6TMH - chains i and B of the 21 polymer chains in the assembly; structure by electron microscopy, 3.10 A resolution.

# Chain i
Name: Inhibitor of F1
Source organism: Toxoplasma gondii (strain ATCC 50853 / GT1)
UniProt: A0A125YJP2 (A0A125YJP2_TOXGG); residue numbers follow UniProt; this construct covers 1-145
Sequence (145 residues; row label = number of the first residue in the row):
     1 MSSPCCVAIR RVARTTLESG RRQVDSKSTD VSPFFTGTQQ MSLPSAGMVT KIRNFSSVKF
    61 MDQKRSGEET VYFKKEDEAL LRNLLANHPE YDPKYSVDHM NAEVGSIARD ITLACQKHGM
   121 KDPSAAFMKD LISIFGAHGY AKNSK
Disordered / not traced: 1-56, 97-145

# Chain B
Name: ATP synthase subunit beta
Source organism: Toxoplasma gondii (strain ATCC 50853 / GT1)
Notes: EC 7.1.2.2
UniProt: A0A125YYY4 (A0A125YYY4_TOXGG); numbering as in UniProt (aligned over 1-560)
Sequence (560 residues; each row starts with the number of its first residue):
     1 MASPALQTCW RNLARLSGAQ VRPSHFGAFS LGSRMSPFSS LLGARASPIA TGRAGLRFLS
    61 SAAPNPGKKP ASAAPPAGTN HGRITQVIGA VVDVHFDEQL PPILNSLEVQ GHTNRLVLEV
   121 AQHLGENTVR TIAMDATEGL VRGQKVVDTG APIQVPVGVE TLGRIMNVIG EPVDECGPVP
   181 AKKTYSIHRA APLFADQSTE PGLLQTGIKV VDLLAPYAKG GKIGLFGGAG VGKTVLIMEL
   241 INNVANKHGG FSVFAGVGER TREGNDLYHE MMTTGVIKRK KLEDGKFDFT GSKAALVYGQ
   301 MNEPPGARAR VALTALSVAE YFRDEQGQDV LLFIDNIYRF TQAGSEVSAL LGRIPSAVGY
   361 QPTLATDLGQ LQERITTTKK GSITSVQAVY VPADDLTDPA PATTFAHLDA TTVLSRQIAE
   421 LGIYPAVDPL DSTSRMLAPE IVGQEHYDTA RATQKLLQDY KSLQDIIAIL GMDELSEEDK
   481 LVVSRARKIQ RFLSQPFTVA EVFTGKPGRF VELPETIKSA QTILRGECDD LPEMAFYMCG
   541 GLEEVRSKAV KMAQEAASGK
Disordered / not traced: 1-78, 558-560
Bound ions: Mg2+: T234 (together with ADP)
Ligand contacts:
  - ADP: G228, A229, G230, V231, G232, K233, T234, V235, R260, E263, D335, Y424, F497, A500, F503, T504
  - ATP (adenosine-5'-triphosphate): S434, Y447, R451

# Chain i / chain B interface
Contacting residue pairs (33):
  M61(i) - A468(B)  hydrophobic
  M61(i) - I469(B)  hydrophobic
  K64(i) - I467(B)
  K64(i) - A468(B)  hydrogen bond (side chain-backbone)
  K64(i) - I469(B)
  R65(i) - Q464(B)  hydrogen bond
  E68(i) - I467(B)
  E68(i) - G471(B)
  E68(i) - M472(B)  hydrogen bond (side chain-backbone)
  E69(i) - Y460(B)  hydrogen bond
  E69(i) - Q464(B)
  E69(i) - I467(B)
  E69(i) - R487(B)  salt bridge
  Y72(i) - M472(B)  hydrophobic
  Y72(i) - K480(B)
  F73(i) - M472(B)  hydrophobic
  F73(i) - V483(B)  hydrophobic
  F73(i) - S484(B)
  F73(i) - R487(B)
  D77(i) - P532(B)
  D77(i) - E533(B)  hydrogen bond (side chain-backbone)
  D77(i) - M534(B)
  L80(i) - D529(B)
  L80(i) - D530(B)
  L81(i) - P532(B)  hydrophobic
  L81(i) - A549(B)
  L81(i) - A553(B)
  L84(i) - D530(B)
  H88(i) - D530(B)  salt bridge
  Y91(i) - R546(B)  hydrogen bond
  Y91(i) - V550(B)  hydrophobic
  P93(i) - V550(B)
  P93(i) - Q554(B)
Other interface residues (no listed pair), chain i (16 interface residues in all): T70, L85
Other interface residues (no listed pair), chain B (24 interface residues in all): D473, L531, M552

# In short
Chain i and chain B form an interface of 16 and 24 residues respectively; the contacts include 6 hydrogen
bonds and 2 salt bridges. Polar pairs include E69(i)-R487(B), H88(i)-D530(B) and K64(i)-A468(B). Bound to
chain B: ATP and ADP.
Here chain i is Inhibitor of F1 and chain B is ATP synthase subunit beta, both from Toxoplasma gondii (strain
ATCC 50853 / GT1). Entry 6TMH (Cryo-EM structure of Toxoplasma gondii mitochondrial ATP synthase dimer,
OSCP/F1/c-ring model) was determined by electron microscopy, deposited together with 6TMG, 6TMI, 6TMJ, 6TMK
and 6TML.
